3T5K - chains A and C of the 3 polymer chains in the assembly; structure by X-ray diffraction, 2.90 A resolution.

Chain A:
Protein: DNA polymerase IV
Source organism: Sulfolobus solfataricus P2
Notes: EC 2.7.7.7
UniProt: Q97W02 (DPO4_SULSO); residues 1-341 here = UniProt positions 1-341
Amino-acid sequence (341 residues; row label = number of the first residue in the row):
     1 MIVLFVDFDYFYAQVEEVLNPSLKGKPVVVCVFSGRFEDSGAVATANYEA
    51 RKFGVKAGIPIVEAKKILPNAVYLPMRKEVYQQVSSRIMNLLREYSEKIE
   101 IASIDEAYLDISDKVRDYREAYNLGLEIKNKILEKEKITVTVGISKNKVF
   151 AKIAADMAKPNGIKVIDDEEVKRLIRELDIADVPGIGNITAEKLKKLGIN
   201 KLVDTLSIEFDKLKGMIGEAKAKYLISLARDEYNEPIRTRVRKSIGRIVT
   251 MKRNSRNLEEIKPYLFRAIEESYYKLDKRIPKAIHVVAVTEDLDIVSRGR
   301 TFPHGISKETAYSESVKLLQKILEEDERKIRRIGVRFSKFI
Metal / ion sites: Ca2+ site 1: Asp-7, Phe-8, Asp-105 (together with 2'-deoxyadenosine 5'-triphosphate); Ca2+ site 2: Asp-7, Glu-106 (together with 2'-deoxyadenosine 5'-triphosphate); Ca2+ site 3: Ala-181, Ile-186
Ligand contacts: 2'-deoxyadenosine 5'-triphosphate (DTP): Asp-7, Phe-8, Asp-9, Tyr-10, Phe-11, Tyr-12, Val-43, Ala-44, Thr-45, Tyr-48, Arg-51, Ala-57, Met-76, Ile-104, Asp-105, Glu-106, Lys-159
Curated features (UniProtKB/Swiss-Prot):
  - active site: Glu-106
  - binding site (Mg(2+)): Asp-7, Asp-105
  - site: Tyr-12 (Substrate discrimination)
  - mutagenesis: Asp-105 to Glu-106 (Loss of function)

Chain C:
Molecule: 14-nt DNA strand
Sequence (14 nucleotides; row label = number of the first residue in the row):
   501 GGGGGAAGGATTCC

Chain A / chain C interface:
Contacting residue pairs - 28 pairs, chain A then chain C:
  Ser-103(A) with DC514(C), hydrogen bond to the phosphate
  Ile-104(A) with DC514(C), phosphate contact
  Asp-105(A) with DC514(C), phosphate contact
  Glu-106(A) with DC514(C), phosphate contact
  Lys-152(A) with DC514(C), salt bridge to the phosphate
  Pro-184(A) with DC513(C), phosphate contact
  Gly-185(A) with DT512(C), phosphate contact; DC513(C), hydrogen bond to the phosphate
  Ile-186(A) with DT512(C), phosphate contact; DC513(C), hydrogen bond to the phosphate
  Gly-187(A) with DT512(C), hydrogen bond to the phosphate; DC513(C), phosphate contact
  Asn-188(A) with DT512(C), phosphate contact
  Ile-189(A) with DT511(C), phosphate contact; DT512(C), phosphate contact
  Thr-190(A) with DT511(C), phosphate contact; DT512(C), hydrogen bond to the phosphate
  Lys-193(A) with DT511(C), salt bridge to the phosphate
  Val-296(A) with DG509(C), phosphate contact
  Ser-297(A) with DG508(C), sugar contact; DG509(C), hydrogen bond to the phosphate
  Arg-298(A) with DG508(C), salt bridge to the phosphate; DG509(C), salt bridge to the phosphate
  Gly-299(A) with DG508(C), hydrogen bond to the phosphate
  Arg-300(A) with DA507(C), phosphate contact
  Thr-301(A) with DA507(C), hydrogen bond to the phosphate
  Lys-321(A) with DG508(C), phosphate contact
  Lys-339(A) with DA506(C), salt bridge to the phosphate
Interface residues without a listed pair, chain A (24 interface residues in all): Val-183, Lys-221, Ile-295

Summary:
The interface between chain A and chain C involves 24 residues on one side and 8 on the other, with 8 hydrogen
bonds and 5 salt bridges. Polar pairs include Ser-103(A)/DC514(C), Gly-185(A)/DC513(C) and
Ile-186(A)/DC513(C). Chain A binds 2'-deoxyadenosine 5'-triphosphate.
Here chain A is DNA polymerase IV (Sulfolobus solfataricus P2) and chain C is a 14-nt DNA strand. Entry 3T5K
(Ternary complex of HNE Adduct modified DNA (5'-TXG-3' vs 14-mer) with Dpo4 and incoming dDTP) was determined
by X-ray diffraction (same publication as 3T5H, 3T5J and 3T5L).
